PDB entry 5TRP | X-ray diffraction, 2.69 A resolution | chains H and L

== Chain H ==
Name: DH272 Fab heavy chain
Organism: Homo sapiens
Notes: antibody fragment or engineered binder
Sequence (233 residues; numbered 1 to 233; the number before each row is that of its first residue):
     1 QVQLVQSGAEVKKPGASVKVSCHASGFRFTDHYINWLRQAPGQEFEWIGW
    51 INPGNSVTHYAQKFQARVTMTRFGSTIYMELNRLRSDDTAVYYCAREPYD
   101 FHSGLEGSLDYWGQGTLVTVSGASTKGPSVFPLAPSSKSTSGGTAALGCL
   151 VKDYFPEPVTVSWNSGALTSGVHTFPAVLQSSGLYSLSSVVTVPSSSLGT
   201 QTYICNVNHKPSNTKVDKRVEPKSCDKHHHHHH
Unresolved in the structure: 223-233
Cystine bridges: C22-C94, C149-C205

== Chain L ==
Name: DH272 Fab light chain
Organism: Homo sapiens
Notes: antibody fragment or engineered binder
Sequence (219 residues; row label = number of the first residue in the row):
     1 DIVMTQSPLSLPVTLGQPASISCRSSQSLVHNYGNTYLNWFQQRPGQSPR
    51 RLIYKVSGRDSGVPDRFSGGGSGTDFTLKISSVEAEDVGVYYCMQGTHWP
   101 RTFGQGTKLEINRTVAAPSVFIFPPSDEQLKSGTASVVCLLNNFYPREAK
   151 VQWKVDNALQSGNSQESVTEQDSKDSTYSLSSTLTLSKADYEKHKVYACE
   201 VTHQGLSSPVTKSFNRGEC
Unresolved in the structure: 218-219
Cystine bridges: C23-C93, C139-C199
Glycans and other covalent adducts: N-acetylglucosamine (NAG) linked to N112

== Chain H / chain L interface ==
Pairs across the interface (70; chain H residue first):
  L37(H) with F103(L), hydrophobic
  Q39(H) with Q43(L), hydrogen bond; Y92(L), hydrogen bond
  E44(H) with G104(L)
  F45(H) with Q43(L); P49(L), hydrophobic; Y92(L), hydrophobic; F103(L), hydrophobic
  W47(H) with W99(L); P100(L), hydrophobic; R101(L)
  W50(H) with W99(L)
  Y93(H) with Q43(L)
  E97(H) with R101(L), salt bridge
  L105(H) with W99(L), hydrophobic
  E106(H) with Y37(L); K55(L), salt bridge
  G107(H) with Y37(L); N39(L), hydrogen bond (backbone-side chain); G96(L); R101(L)
  S108(H) with N39(L), hydrogen bond; R51(L), hydrogen bond; M94(L)
  L109(H) with F41(L); R51(L); M94(L), hydrophobic
  D110(H) with R51(L)
  W112(H) with F41(L); P49(L), hydrophobic
  G113(H) with S48(L), hydrogen bond (backbone-side chain)
  Q114(H) with S48(L)
  F131(H) with S126(L); Q129(L)
  P132(H) with S126(L); E128(L)
  L133(H) with F123(L); V138(L), hydrophobic
  A134(H) with F123(L)
  K138(H) with F121(L); I122(L); K212(L)
  S139(H) with F121(L); I122(L); F123(L)
  S141(H) with F121(L)
  A146(H) with F121(L), hydrophobic; F123(L)
  L147(H) with F123(L), hydrophobic
  L150(H) with S136(L)
  K152(H) with S136(L); T185(L)
  H173(H) with N142(L); N143(L), hydrogen bond; S179(L)
  F175(H) with L140(L), hydrophobic; S167(L); T169(L); S179(L); L180(L); S181(L)
  P176(H) with S167(L), hydrogen bond (backbone-side chain); V168(L)
  V178(H) with Q165(L); E166(L); S167(L)
  S188(H) with S181(L), hydrogen bond
  V190(H) with L140(L), hydrophobic
  T192(H) with N142(L), hydrogen bond
  K218(H) with E128(L), salt bridge
Interface residues without a listed pair, chain H (42 interface residues in all): H59, A61, H102, S136, T140, Q180
Interface residues without a listed pair, chain L (45 interface residues in all): Y33, Q47, Y54, Q105, S119, S132, D172, T183

== In short ==
42 residues of chain H and 45 residues of chain L are in contact, with 10 hydrogen bonds and 3 salt bridges.
Among the polar pairs are E97(H)-R101(L), E106(H)-K55(L) and K218(H)-E128(L). N-acetylglucosamine is
covalently linked to N112(L).
Chain H is DH272 Fab heavy chain and chain L is DH272 Fab light chain, both from Homo sapiens; the structure,
Crystal Structure of the Unliganded DH270 Cooperating Lineage Member DH272, was determined by X-ray
diffraction, deposited together with 5TPL, 5TPP, 5TQA, 5U0R and 5U15.
